PDB entry 3RZO | X-ray diffraction, 3.00 A resolution | chains C and J of the 12 polymer chains in the assembly

[Chain C]
Molecule: DNA-directed RNA polymerase II subunit RPB3
Organism: Saccharomyces cerevisiae S288c
Reference sequence: P16370 (RPB3_YEAST); residues 1-318 here = UniProt positions 1-318
Sequence (318 residues; row label = number of the first residue in the row):
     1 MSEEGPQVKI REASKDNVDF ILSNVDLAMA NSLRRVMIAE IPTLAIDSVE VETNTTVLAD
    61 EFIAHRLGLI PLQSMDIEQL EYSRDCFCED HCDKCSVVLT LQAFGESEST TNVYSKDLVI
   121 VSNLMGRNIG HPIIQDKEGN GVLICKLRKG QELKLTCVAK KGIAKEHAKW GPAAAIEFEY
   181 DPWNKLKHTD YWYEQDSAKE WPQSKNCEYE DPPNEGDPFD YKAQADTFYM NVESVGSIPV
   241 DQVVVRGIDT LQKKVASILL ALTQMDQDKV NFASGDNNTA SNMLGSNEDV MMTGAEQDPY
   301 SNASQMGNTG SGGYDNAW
Unresolved in the structure: 1-2, 269-318
Swiss-Prot annotation at these positions:
  - binding site (Zn(2+)): Cys-86, Cys-88, Cys-92, Cys-95
  - modified residue: Ser-2 (N-acetylserine)
  - natural variant: Ala-30 (A30D: In mutant RPB3-1)
  - mutagenesis: Lys-9 (K9E: Transcript termination readthrough)
Bound ions: Zn2+: Cys-86, Cys-88, Cys-92, Cys-95

[Chain J]
Molecule: DNA-directed RNA polymerases I, II, and III subunit RPABC5
Organism: Saccharomyces cerevisiae S288c
Reference sequence: P22139 (RPAB5_YEAST); residue numbers follow UniProt; this construct covers 1-70
Sequence (70 residues; each row starts with the number of its first residue):
     1 MIVPVRCFSC GKVVGDKWES YLNLLQEDEL DEGTALSRLG LKRYCCRRMI LTHVDLIEKF
    61 LRYNPLEKRD
Unresolved in the structure: 66-70
Swiss-Prot annotation at these positions:
  - binding site (Zn(2+)): Cys-7, Cys-10, Cys-45, Cys-46
  - cross-link: Lys-59 (Glycyl lysine isopeptide (Lys-Gly) (interchain with G-Cter in ubiquitin))
Bound ions: Zn2+: Cys-7, Cys-10, Cys-45, Cys-46

[Chain C / chain J interface]
Residue-residue contacts (48; chain C residue first):
  Val-57(C) with Ile-57(J), hydrophobic; Phe-60(J), hydrophobic
  Leu-58(C) with Ile-2(J), hydrophobic; Ile-57(J), hydrophobic
  Phe-62(C) with Met-1(J), hydrophobic; Ile-2(J), hydrophobic
  Arg-66(C) with Ile-2(J), hydrogen bond (side chain-backbone); Val-3(J), hydrogen bond (side chain-backbone); Pro-4(J); Val-5(J)
  Leu-69(C) with Val-5(J); Arg-6(J), hydrogen bond (backbone-side chain)
  Thr-110(C) with Leu-61(J)
  Asn-112(C) with Glu-19(J)
  Tyr-114(C) with Glu-19(J), hydrogen bond
  Glu-138(C) with Ser-20(J), hydrogen bond
  Gly-141(C) with Asp-16(J)
  Val-142(C) with Val-5(J), hydrophobic; Val-13(J), hydrophobic; Gly-15(J); Asp-16(J)
  Leu-143(C) with Ile-2(J), hydrophobic; Gly-15(J), hydrogen bond (backbone-backbone)
  Ile-144(C) with Ile-2(J)
  Cys-145(C) with Ile-2(J), hydrophobic
  Lys-146(C) with Asp-55(J), salt bridge; Ile-57(J); Glu-58(J), salt bridge; Leu-61(J)
  Leu-147(C) with Leu-61(J)
  Arg-148(C) with Leu-61(J), hydrogen bond (side chain-backbone); Arg-62(J); Tyr-63(J), hydrogen bond (side chain-backbone); Asn-64(J); Pro-65(J)
  Gln-151(C) with Leu-61(J); Pro-65(J)
  Lys-169(C) with Arg-6(J), hydrogen bond (backbone-side chain)
  Gly-171(C) with Arg-6(J), hydrogen bond (backbone-side chain)
  Ala-174(C) with Cys-10(J); Lys-12(J); Arg-43(J)
  Ala-175(C) with Arg-43(J)
  Glu-233(C) with Lys-12(J), salt bridge; Arg-43(J), salt bridge
  Val-235(C) with Arg-6(J); Gly-11(J); Val-13(J)
Other interface residues (no listed pair), chain C (31 interface residues in all): Asn-17, Gly-68, Ile-70, Pro-71, Gln-135, Asp-136, Ala-173
Other interface residues (no listed pair), chain J (25 interface residues in all): Lys-42

[Overview]
31 residues of chain C face 25 of chain J across their interface; the contacts include 10 hydrogen bonds and 4
salt bridges. Polar pairs include Lys-146(C)/Asp-55(J), Lys-146(C)/Glu-58(J) and Glu-233(C)/Lys-12(J).
Here chain C is DNA-directed RNA polymerase II subunit RPB3 and chain J is DNA-directed RNA polymerases I, II,
and III subunit RPABC5, both from Saccharomyces cerevisiae S288c. Entry 3RZO (RNA Polymerase II Initiation
Complex with a 4-nt RNA) was determined by X-ray diffraction together with 3RZD, 3S14, 3S15, 3S16, 3S17, 3S1M
and 5 further entries from the same study.
